Entry 8VNZ (electron microscopy, 3.50 A resolution); this record covers chains B and P of the 6 polymer chains in the assembly.

[Chain B]
Molecule: Protein Jumonji
Organism: Homo sapiens
Reference sequence: Q92833 (JARD2_HUMAN); numbering as in UniProt (aligned over 2-450)
Chain sequence (449 residues; row label = number of the first residue in the row):
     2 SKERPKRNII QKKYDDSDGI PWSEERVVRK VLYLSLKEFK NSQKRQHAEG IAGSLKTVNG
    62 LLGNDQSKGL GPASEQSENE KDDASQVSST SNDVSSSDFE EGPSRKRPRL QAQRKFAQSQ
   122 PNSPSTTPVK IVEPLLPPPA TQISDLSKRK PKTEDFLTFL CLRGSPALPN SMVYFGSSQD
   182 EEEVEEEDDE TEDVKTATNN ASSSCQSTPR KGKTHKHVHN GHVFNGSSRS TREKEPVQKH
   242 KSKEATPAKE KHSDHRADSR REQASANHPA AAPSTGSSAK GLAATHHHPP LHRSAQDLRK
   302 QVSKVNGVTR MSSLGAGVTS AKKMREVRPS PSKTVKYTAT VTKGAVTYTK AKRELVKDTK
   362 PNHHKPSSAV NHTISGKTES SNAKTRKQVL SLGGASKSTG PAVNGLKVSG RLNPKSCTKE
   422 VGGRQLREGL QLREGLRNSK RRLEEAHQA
Disordered / not traced: 2-107, 121-137, 167-450
Modified positions: K116 (N-trimethyllysine; M3L)
From the paper describing this entry:
  - mutagenesis - R115A: decreased catalytic activity

[Chain P]
Molecule: Isoform 3 of Zinc finger protein AEBP2
Organism: Homo sapiens
Reference sequence: Q6ZN18 (AEBP2_HUMAN), isoform Q6ZN18-3; residues 9-309 here correspond to UniProt positions 1-301 (UniProt number = residue number - 8)
Chain sequence (301 residues; row label = number of the first residue in the row):
     9 MYTRRYSSIS STIMDVDSTI SSGRSTPAMM NGQGSTTSSS KNIAYNCCWD QCQACFNSSP
    69 DLADHIRSIH VDGQRGGVFV CLWKGCKVYN TPSTSQSWLQ RHMLTHSGDK PFKCVVGGCN
   129 ASFASQGGLA RHVPTHFSQQ NSSKVSSQPK AKEESPSKAG MNKRRKLKNK RRRSLPRPHD
   189 FFDAQTLDAI RHRAICFNLS AHIESLGKGH SVVFHSTVIA KRKEDSGKIK LLLHWMPEDI
   249 LPDVWVNESE RHQLKTKVVH LSKLPKDTAL LLDPNIYRTM PQKRLKRTLI RKVFNLYLSK
   309 Q
Disordered / not traced: 9-178, 296-309
Swiss-Prot annotation at these positions:
  - zinc finger: K308 (C2H2-type 2)
  - modified residue (Phosphoserine): S26, S219

[Interface between chain B and chain P]
Residue-residue contacts (12):
  K151(B) - R199(P)  hydrogen bond (backbone-side chain)
  K151(B) - A202(P)
  P152(B) - R199(P)
  P152(B) - N206(P)
  K153(B) - R199(P)
  T154(B) - R199(P)
  T154(B) - I203(P)
  E155(B) - I203(P)
  E155(B) - L207(P)
  D156(B) - L207(P)
  L158(B) - N206(P)
  L158(B) - S213(P)  hydrogen bond (backbone-side chain)
Interface residues without a listed pair, chain B (9 interface residues in all): S148, T159
Interface residues without a listed pair, chain P (7 interface residues in all): E212

[In short]
9 residues of chain B face 7 of chain P across their interface, with 2 hydrogen bonds. Polar contacts include
K151(B)-R199(P) and L158(B)-S213(P). From the paper: R115A of chain B reduces catalytic activity.
Chain B is Protein Jumonji and chain P is Isoform 3 of Zinc finger protein AEBP2, both from Homo sapiens; the
structure, PRC2_AJ1-450 bound to H3K36me3-modified nucleosome with histone H3 tail disengaged, was determined
by electron microscopy, deposited together with 8VMI, 8VMJ, 8VML, 8VMN, 8VNV, 8VO0 and 8VOB.
